5D0X - chains V and W of the 28 polymer chains in the assembly; structure by X-ray diffraction, 2.60 A resolution.

== Chain V ==
Protein: Proteasome subunit beta type-2
Source organism: Saccharomyces cerevisiae (strain ATCC 204508 / S288c)
Notes: EC 3.4.25.1
Reference sequence: P25043 (PSB2_YEAST); residues 1-232 here correspond to UniProt positions 30-261 (UniProt number = residue number + 29)
Chain sequence (232 residues; each row starts with the number of its first residue):
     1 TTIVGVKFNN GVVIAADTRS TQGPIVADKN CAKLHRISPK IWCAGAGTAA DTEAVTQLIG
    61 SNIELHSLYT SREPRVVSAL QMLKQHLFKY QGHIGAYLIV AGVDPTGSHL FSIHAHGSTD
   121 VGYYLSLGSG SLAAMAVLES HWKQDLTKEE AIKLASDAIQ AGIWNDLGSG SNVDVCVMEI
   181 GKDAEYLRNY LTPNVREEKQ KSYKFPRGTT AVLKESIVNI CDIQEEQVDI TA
Disordered / not traced: 227-232
Covalently attached groups: bortezomib (BO2) linked to Thr1
Ion coordination: Mg2+: Ile163, Asp166, Ser169 (shared with 1 residue of chain L)
Small-molecule neighbours: bortezomib (BO2; N-[(1R)-1-(dihydroxyboryl)-3-methylbutyl]-N-(pyrazin-2-ylcarbonyl)-L-phenylalaninamide): Arg19, Ser20, Thr21, Gln22, Ala27, Cys31, Lys33, Gly45, Ala46, Gly47, Thr48, Ala49, Thr52, Gly168
UniProt features mapped onto this chain:
  - active site: Thr1 (Nucleophile)
Reported in the primary citation:
  - catalytic residues: Lys33 (proposed by the authors, not directly observed)

== Chain W ==
Protein: Proteasome subunit beta type-3
Source organism: Saccharomyces cerevisiae (strain ATCC 204508 / S288c)
Notes: EC 3.4.25.1
Reference sequence: P25451 (PSB3_YEAST); residues 0-204 here correspond to UniProt positions 1-205 (UniProt number = residue number + 1)
Chain sequence (205 residues; numbered 0 to 204; the number before each row is that of its first residue; numbering starts at 0):
     0 MSDPSSINGG IVVAMTGKDC VAIACDLRLG SQSLGVSNKF EKIFHYGHVF LGITGLATDV
    60 TTLNEMFRYK TNLYKLKEER AIEPETFTQL VSSSLYERRF GPYFVGPVVA GINSKSGKPF
   120 IAGFDLIGCI DEAKDFIVSG TASDQLFGMC ESLYEPNLEP EDLFETISQA LLNAADRDAL
   180 SGWGAVVYII KKDEVVKRYL KMRQD
Disordered / not traced: 0
Ion coordination: Mg2+: Asp204 (shared with 3 residues of chain K)
UniProt features mapped onto this chain:
  - modified residue: Ser30 (Phosphoserine)
  - cross-link: Lys69 (Glycyl lysine isopeptide (Lys-Gly) (interchain with G-Cter in ubiquitin))

== Interface between chain V and chain W ==
Contacting residue pairs - 59 pairs, chain V then chain W:
  Ile25(V) - Asp143(W)
  Ile25(V) - Phe146(W)  hydrophobic
  Val26(V) - Phe146(W)
  Ala27(V) - Asp130(W)
  Asp28(V) - Asp130(W)
  Lys29(V) - Glu150(W)  salt bridge
  Ala49(V) - Cys128(W)  hydrophobic
  Ala50(V) - Tyr95(W)
  Ala50(V) - Ile126(W)  hydrophobic
  Ala50(V) - Cys128(W)
  Asp51(V) - Tyr95(W)  hydrogen bond
  Asp51(V) - Arg98(W)  salt bridge
  Ala54(V) - Tyr95(W)
  Tyr90(V) - Phe99(W)  hydrophobic
  His93(V) - Arg98(W)
  His93(V) - Phe99(W)
  Ile94(V) - Phe99(W)  hydrophobic
  Arg196(V) - Glu150(W)  salt bridge
  Lys199(V) - Glu150(W)
  Lys199(V) - Ser151(W)
  Lys199(V) - Tyr153(W)  hydrogen bond (side chain-backbone)
  Ser202(V) - Glu154(W)  hydrogen bond
  Tyr203(V) - Ser151(W)
  Tyr203(V) - Leu152(W)  hydrophobic
  Lys204(V) - Asp161(W)  salt bridge
  Phe205(V) - Leu152(W)  hydrophobic
  Phe205(V) - Glu164(W)
  Phe205(V) - Gln168(W)
  Arg207(V) - Glu160(W)  salt bridge
  Arg207(V) - Asp161(W)  salt bridge
  Gly208(V) - Glu164(W)  hydrogen bond (backbone-side chain)
  Thr209(V) - Glu164(W)  hydrogen bond (backbone-side chain)
  Thr210(V) - Glu164(W)  hydrogen bond (backbone-side chain)
  Thr210(V) - Ser167(W)
  Thr210(V) - Gln168(W)  hydrogen bond
  Thr210(V) - Leu199(W)
  Ala211(V) - Leu199(W)
  Ala211(V) - Lys200(W)  hydrogen bond (backbone-backbone)
  Val212(V) - Phe163(W)  hydrophobic
  Val212(V) - Tyr198(W)
  Leu213(V) - Tyr198(W)  hydrogen bond (backbone-backbone)
  Leu213(V) - Leu199(W)
  Lys214(V) - Lys196(W)
  Lys214(V) - Arg197(W)
  Lys214(V) - Tyr198(W)  hydrogen bond (backbone-backbone)
  Glu215(V) - Lys196(W)
  Glu215(V) - Arg197(W)  salt bridge
  Ser216(V) - Val194(W)
  Ser216(V) - Val195(W)
  Ser216(V) - Lys196(W)  hydrogen bond (backbone-backbone)
  Ile217(V) - Val194(W)
  Val218(V) - His44(W)
  Val218(V) - Tyr187(W)  hydrophobic
  Val218(V) - Val194(W)  hydrogen bond (backbone-backbone)
  Val218(V) - Lys196(W)
  Asn219(V) - His44(W)
  Ile220(V) - Gly46(W)
  Ile220(V) - Val194(W)  hydrophobic
  Asp222(V) - Lys74(W)  salt bridge
Also at the interface, not in a pair above, chain V (35 interface residues in all): Thr48, Pro206
Also at the interface, not in a pair above, chain W (37 interface residues in all): His47, Phe49, Asp134, Leu157, Glu158, Thr165, Leu171

== Overview ==
35 residues of chain V face 37 of chain W across their interface, with 12 hydrogen bonds and 8 salt bridges.
Polar pairs include Lys29(V)-Glu150(W), Asp51(V)-Arg98(W) and Arg196(V)-Glu150(W). Covalently linked
bortezomib: at Thr1(V). Curated annotation (UniProt) lists active-site residue Thr1(V) on chain V. The paper
reports the catalytic residue Lys33(V).
Here chain V is Proteasome subunit beta type-2 and chain W is Proteasome subunit beta type-3, both from
Saccharomyces cerevisiae (strain ATCC 204508 / S288c). Entry 5D0X (Yeast 20S proteasome beta5-T1S mutant in
complex with Bortezomib) was determined by X-ray diffraction together with 5CZ4, 5CZ5, 5CZ6, 5CZ7, 5CZ8, 5CZ9
and 16 further entries from the same study.
